PDB entry 4O4I | X-ray diffraction, 2.40 A resolution | chains B and F of the 6 polymer chains in the assembly

Chain B:
Molecule: Tubulin beta-2B chain
From: Bos taurus
UniProtKB: Q6B856 (TBB2B_BOVIN); the author numbering skips numbers that UniProt does not, so the offset changes along the chain: 1-42 = UniProt 1-42; 45-360 = UniProt 43-358; 369-455 = UniProt 359-445
Amino-acid sequence (445 residues; numbered 1 to 455; 10 numbers in that range are skipped by the numbering (no residue carries them; nothing is unmodelled there); the number before each row is that of its first residue):
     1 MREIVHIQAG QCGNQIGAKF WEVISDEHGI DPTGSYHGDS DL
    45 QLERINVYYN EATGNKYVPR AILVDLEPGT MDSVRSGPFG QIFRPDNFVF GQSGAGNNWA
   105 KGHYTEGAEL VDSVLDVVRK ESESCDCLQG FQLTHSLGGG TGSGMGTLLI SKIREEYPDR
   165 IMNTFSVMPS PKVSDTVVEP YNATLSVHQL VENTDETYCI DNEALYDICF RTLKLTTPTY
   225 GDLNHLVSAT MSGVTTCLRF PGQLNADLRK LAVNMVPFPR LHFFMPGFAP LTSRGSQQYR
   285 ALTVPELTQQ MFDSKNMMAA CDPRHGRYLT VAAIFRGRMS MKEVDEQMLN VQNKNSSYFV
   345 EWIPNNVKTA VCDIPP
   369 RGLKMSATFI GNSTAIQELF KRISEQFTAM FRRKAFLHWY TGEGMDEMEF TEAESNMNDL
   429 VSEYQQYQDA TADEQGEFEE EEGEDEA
Unresolved in the structure: 439-455
Metal / ion sites: Mg2+: Gln11 (together with GDP); Ca2+ near Glu113 (its only coordinating residue here)
Ligand contacts:
  - epothilone a (EP): Cys213, Leu217, Leu219, Asp226, His229, Leu230, Ala233, Phe272, Pro274, Leu275, Thr276, Ser277, Arg278, Gln281, Gln282, Arg284, Leu371
  - GDP (guanosine-5'-diphosphate): Gly10, Gln11, Cys12, Gln15, Ile16, Asp69, Ala99, Asn101, Ser140, Gly142, Gly143, Gly144, Thr145, Gly146, Ser147, Val171, Pro173, Val177, Asp179, Glu183, Asn206, Leu209, Tyr224, Leu227, Asn228
  - Laulimalide (LLM): Thr292, Gln293, Phe296, Asp297, Ser298, Lys299, Pro307, Arg308, Tyr312, Asn334, Val335, Asn339, Tyr342, Phe343
Curated features (UniProtKB/Swiss-Prot):
  - motif: Met1 to Ile4 (MREI motif)
  - binding site (GTP): Gln11, Glu71, Ser140, Gly144, Thr145, Gly146, Asn206, Asn228
  - binding site (Mg(2+)): Glu71
  - modified residue: Ser40 (Phosphoserine), Thr57 (Phosphothreonine), Lys60 (N6-acetyllysine), Ser174 (Phosphoserine), Thr287 (Phosphothreonine), Thr292 (Phosphothreonine), Arg320 (Omega-N-methylarginine), Glu448 (5-glutamyl polyglutamate)
  - cross-link (Glycyl lysine isopeptide (Lys-Gly)): Lys60 (interchain with G-Cter in ubiquitin), Lys326 (interchain with G-Cter in ubiquitin)

Chain F:
Molecule: Tubulin-tyrosine ligase
From: Gallus gallus
UniProtKB: E1BQ43 (E1BQ43_CHICK); residues 1-378 here = UniProt positions 1-378
Amino-acid sequence (384 residues; each row starts with the number of its first residue):
     1 MYTFVVRDEN SSVYAEVSRL LLATGQWKRL RKDNPRFNLM LGERNRLPFG RLGHEPGLVQ
    61 LVNYYRGADK LCRKASLVKL IKTSPELSES CTWFPESYVI YPTNLKTPVA PAQNGIRHLI
   121 NNTRTDEREV FLAAYNRRRE GREGNVWIAK SSAGAKGEGI LISSEASELL DFIDEQGQVH
   181 VIQKYLEKPL LLEPGHRKFD IRSWVLVDHL YNIYLYREGV LRTSSEPYNS ANFQDKTCHL
   241 TNHCIQKEYS KNYGRYEEGN EMFFEEFNQY LMDALNTTLE NSILLQIKHI IRSCLMCIEP
   301 AISTKHLHYQ SFQLFGFDFM VDEELKVWLI EVNGAPACAQ KLYAELCQGI VDVAISSVFP
   361 LADTGQKTSQ PTSIFIKLHH HHHH
Unresolved in the structure: 106-124, 363-370, 379-384
Sequence notes: expression tag (379-384)
Metal / ion sites: Mg2+: Asp318 (together with AMP-PCP)
Ligand contacts: AMP-PCP (ACP; phosphomethylphosphonic acid adenylate ester): Lys74, Pro95, Ile148, Lys150, Lys156, Ile160, Gln183, Lys184, Tyr185, Leu186, Lys198, Asp200, His239, Leu240, Thr241, Asn242, Asp318, Met320, Ile330, Glu331, Asn333

Interface between chain B and chain F:
Pairs across the interface (9; chain B residue first):
  Arg311(B) - Arg31(F)
  Leu333(B) - Pro56(F)
  Gln336(B) - Arg36(F)  hydrogen bond
  Asn337(B) - Arg36(F)  hydrogen bond
  Asn337(B) - Gly57(F)
  Asn337(B) - Leu58(F)
  Ser340(B) - Asn34(F)  hydrogen bond
  Ser341(B) - Arg31(F)
  Asn349(B) - Arg36(F)
Also at the interface, not in a pair above, chain B (9 interface residues in all): Lys338, Glu345
Also at the interface, not in a pair above, chain F (9 interface residues in all): Met1, Thr3, Leu30

Summary:
The chain B/chain F interface involves 9 residues from each chain, with 3 hydrogen bonds. Polar contacts
include Gln336(B)-Arg36(F), Asn337(B)-Arg36(F) and Ser340(B)-Asn34(F). Chain B binds GDP, epothilone a and
Laulimalide. Chain F binds AMP-PCP.
Here chain B is Tubulin beta-2B chain (Bos taurus) and chain F is Tubulin-tyrosine ligase (Gallus gallus).
Entry 4O4I (Tubulin-Laulimalide-Epothilone A complex) was determined by X-ray diffraction, deposited together
with 4O4J, 4O4L and 4O4H.
